Entry 4ME7 (X-ray diffraction, 2.92 A resolution); this record covers chains B and E of the 6 polymer chains in the assembly.

[Chain B]
Protein: mRNA interferase EndoA
Organism: Bacillus subtilis subsp. subtilis
Notes: EC 3.1.-.-
Reference sequence: P96622 (ENDOA_BACSU); residues 2-116 here = UniProt positions 2-116
Amino-acid sequence (116 residues; each row starts with the number of its first residue):
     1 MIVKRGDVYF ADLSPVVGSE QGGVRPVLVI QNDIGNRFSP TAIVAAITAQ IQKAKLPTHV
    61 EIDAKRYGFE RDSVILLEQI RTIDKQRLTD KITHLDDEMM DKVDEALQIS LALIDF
Not modelled in the structure: 17-22, 115-116
Sequence notes: expression tag (1)
Modified positions: Mse-1 (selenomethionine; parent Met); Mse-99 (selenomethionine; parent Met); Mse-100 (selenomethionine; parent Met)
Swiss-Prot annotation at these positions:
  - site: Arg-25 (Transition state stabilizer)
From the paper describing this entry:
  - catalytic residues: Arg-25 (proposed by the authors, not directly observed)
  - catalytic residues: Thr-48
  - mutagenesis - R25A, N32A, T48A, K53A, H59A, S73A, E78A, Q79A: abolished catalytic activity
  - mutagenesis - F10A, Q50A, R71A, D90A: unchanged catalytic activity
  - mutagenesis - S19A: decreased catalytic activity

[Chain E]
Protein: Antitoxin EndoAI
Organism: Bacillus subtilis subsp. subtilis
Reference sequence: P96621 (ENDAI_BACSU); numbering as in UniProt (aligned over 2-93)
Amino-acid sequence (94 residues; row label = number of the first residue in the row; numbering starts at 0):
     0 SMSESSARTE MKISLPENLV AELDGVAMRE KRSRNELISQ AVRAYVSERT TRHNRDLMRR
    60 GYMEMAKINL NISSEAHFAE CEAETTVERL VSGG
Not modelled in the structure: 0-5, 84-93
Sequence notes: expression tag (0-1)
Modified positions: Mse-1 (selenomethionine); Mse-10, Mse-27, Mse-57, Mse-62, Mse-64 (selenomethionine; parent Met)

[Chain B / chain E interface]
Contacting residue pairs - 29 pairs, chain B then chain E:
  Leu-13(B) with Glu-74(E); Ala-75(E), hydrophobic; Ala-78(E), hydrophobic
  Pro-15(B) with Phe-77(E), hydrophobic
  Gly-23(B) with Glu-74(E), hydrogen bond (backbone-side chain)
  Arg-25(B) with Glu-74(E), salt bridge; Ala-75(E)
  Ala-46(B) with Ile-71(E), hydrophobic
  Gln-50(B) with Ile-67(E)
  Ile-51(B) with Mse-64(E), hydrophobic; Ile-67(E), hydrophobic
  Lys-55(B) with Gly-60(E); Glu-63(E); Mse-64(E)
  Leu-56(B) with Mse-57(E); Tyr-61(E), hydrophobic
  Pro-57(B) with Mse-57(E), hydrophobic
  His-59(B) with Mse-64(E)
  Leu-76(B) with Ile-71(E), hydrophobic
  Glu-78(B) with Asn-68(E), hydrogen bond
  Gln-79(B) with Asn-68(E), hydrogen bond (side chain-backbone); Ile-71(E)
  Arg-81(B) with Ser-72(E); Ala-75(E); Glu-79(E), salt bridge
  Thr-82(B) with Ala-82(E)
  Ile-83(B) with Ala-82(E), hydrophobic
  Asp-84(B) with Ala-82(E)
  Arg-87(B) with Phe-77(E)
Other interface residues (no listed pair), chain B (22 interface residues in all): Ser-14, Thr-48, Thr-58
Other interface residues (no listed pair), chain E (16 interface residues in all): Glu-81
Interface features reported in the paper:
  - specific contacts: Arg-81(B)/Glu-79(E) (salt bridge)
  - interface residues, chain E: Mse-64(E), Ala-78(E)
  - hot spots on chain E (mutagenesis) - Y61A: abolished growth with mRNA interferase EndoA (chain B)

[In short]
Chain B and chain E form an interface of 22 and 16 residues respectively, with 3 hydrogen bonds and 2 salt
bridges. Among the polar pairs are Arg-25(B)/Glu-74(E), Arg-81(B)/Glu-79(E) and Gly-23(B)/Glu-74(E). The paper
describes a salt bridge between Arg-81(B) and Glu-79(E). The paper reports catalytic residues Arg-25(B) and
Thr-48(B); R25A, N32A and T48A of chain B, among others, abolish catalytic activity; 14 substitutions were
tested in all.
Here chain B is mRNA interferase EndoA and chain E is Antitoxin EndoAI, both from Bacillus subtilis subsp.
subtilis. Entry 4ME7 (Crystal structure of Bacillus subtilis toxin MazF in complex with cognate antitoxin
MazE) was determined by X-ray diffraction together with 4MDX from the same study.
